PDB entry 6XTK | X-ray diffraction, 1.70 A resolution | chains A and B

Chain A (and B):
Protein: Transthyretin
From: Homo sapiens
Notes: chain B of this document is another copy of the same molecule, construct and numbering; everything in this record applies to it too
UniProtKB: P02766 (TTHY_HUMAN); residues 10-125 here correspond to UniProt positions 30-145 (UniProt number = residue number + 20)
Sequence (116 residues; numbered 10 to 125; the number before each row is that of its first residue):
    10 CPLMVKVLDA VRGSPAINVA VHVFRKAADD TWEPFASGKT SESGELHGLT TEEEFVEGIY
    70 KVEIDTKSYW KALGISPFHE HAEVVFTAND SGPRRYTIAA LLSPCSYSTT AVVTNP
Sequence notes: engineered mutation Cys-114 (Tyr134 in P02766)
Swiss-Prot annotation at these positions:
  - binding site (L-thyroxine): Lys-15, Glu-54, Ser-117
  - modified residue: Cys-10 (Sulfocysteine), Glu-42 (4-carboxyglutamate), Ser-52 (Phosphoserine)
  - glycosylation: Asn-98 (N-linked (GlcNAc...) asparagine)
Residues lining bound ligands: Tolcapone (TCW): Lys-15, Leu-17, Thr-106, Ala-108, Ala-109, Leu-110, Ser-117, Thr-118, Thr-119, Val-121
What the authors report for this chain:
  - binding site for Tolcapone: Lys-15, Leu-17, Ala-108, Leu-110, Ser-117, Thr-119
  - contacts within the chain: Lys-15/Glu-54
  - disease-associated variants - Y114C: decreased stability
  - disease-associated variants - Y114C (Kd 45 nM): decreased binding to Tolcapone

How chain A and chain B interact:
Contacting residue pairs (39):
  Phe-87(A) / Phe-95(B)
  Phe-87(A) / Thr-96(B)
  Phe-87(A) / Tyr-105(B)  hydrophobic
  Phe-87(A) / Ile-107(B)  hydrophobic
  Phe-87(A) / Ala-120(B)  hydrophobic
  His-88(A) / Val-93(B)
  His-88(A) / Val-94(B)
  Glu-89(A) / Ile-68(B)
  Glu-89(A) / Val-94(B)  hydrogen bond (backbone-backbone)
  Glu-89(A) / Thr-96(B)  hydrogen bond
  His-90(A) / Glu-92(B)  salt bridge
  His-90(A) / Val-94(B)
  Glu-92(A) / His-90(B)  salt bridge
  Glu-92(A) / Glu-92(B)
  Glu-92(A) / Tyr-116(B)  hydrogen bond (backbone-side chain)
  Val-93(A) / His-88(B)
  Val-94(A) / His-88(B)
  Val-94(A) / Glu-89(B)  hydrogen bond (backbone-backbone)
  Val-94(A) / His-90(B)
  Phe-95(A) / Phe-87(B)  hydrophobic
  Thr-96(A) / Glu-89(B)  hydrogen bond
  Tyr-105(A) / Phe-87(B)  hydrophobic
  Ile-107(A) / Phe-87(B)  hydrophobic
  Cys-114(A) / Thr-119(B)  hydrogen bond (backbone-side chain)
  Cys-114(A) / Ala-120(B)  hydrogen bond (backbone-backbone)
  Ser-115(A) / Thr-118(B)  hydrogen bond (side chain-backbone)
  Ser-115(A) / Thr-119(B)
  Tyr-116(A) / Glu-92(B)  hydrogen bond (side chain-backbone)
  Tyr-116(A) / Ser-117(B)
  Tyr-116(A) / Thr-118(B)  hydrogen bond (backbone-backbone)
  Ser-117(A) / Tyr-116(B)
  Ser-117(A) / Ser-117(B)
  Thr-118(A) / Ser-115(B)  hydrogen bond (backbone-side chain)
  Thr-118(A) / Tyr-116(B)  hydrogen bond (backbone-backbone)
  Thr-119(A) / Cys-114(B)  hydrogen bond (side chain-backbone)
  Thr-119(A) / Ser-115(B)
  Ala-120(A) / Phe-87(B)  hydrophobic
  Ala-120(A) / Cys-114(B)  hydrogen bond (backbone-backbone)
  Val-122(A) / Phe-87(B)  hydrophobic
Other interface residues (no listed pair), chain A (20 interface residues in all): Ile-68
Other interface residues (no listed pair), chain B (20 interface residues in all): Val-122

In short:
The chain A/chain B interface involves 20 residues from each chain; the contacts include 14 hydrogen bonds and
2 salt bridges. Polar contacts include His-90(A)/Glu-92(B), Glu-89(A)/Thr-96(B) and Glu-92(A)/Tyr-116(B).
Chain A binds Tolcapone. From the paper: a binding site for Tolcapone at Lys-15(A), Leu-17(A) and Ala-108(A)
among others; Y114C of chain A reduces stability.
Chain A and chain B are both Transthyretin (Homo sapiens); the structure, Y114C Transthyretin structure in
complex with Tolcalpone, was determined by X-ray diffraction, deposited together with 6TXV and 6TXW.
